PDB entry 5CR0 | X-ray diffraction, 2.75 A resolution | chains A and T of the 3 polymer chains in the assembly

== Chain A ==
Name: DNA polymerase lambda
Source organism: Homo sapiens
Notes: EC 2.7.7.7
UniProt: Q9UGP5 (DPOLL_HUMAN); residue numbers follow UniProt; this construct covers 242-575
Amino-acid sequence (334 residues; row label = number of the first residue in the row):
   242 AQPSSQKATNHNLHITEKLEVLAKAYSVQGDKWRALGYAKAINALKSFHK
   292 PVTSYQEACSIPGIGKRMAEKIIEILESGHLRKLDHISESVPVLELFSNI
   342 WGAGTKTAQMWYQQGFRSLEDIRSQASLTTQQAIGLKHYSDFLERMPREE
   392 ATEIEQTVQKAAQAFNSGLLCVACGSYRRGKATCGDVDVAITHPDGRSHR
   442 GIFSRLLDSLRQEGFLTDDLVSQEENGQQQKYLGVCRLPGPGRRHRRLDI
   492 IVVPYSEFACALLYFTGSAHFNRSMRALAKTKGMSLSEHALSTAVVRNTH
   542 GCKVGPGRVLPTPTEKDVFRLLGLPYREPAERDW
Not modelled in the structure: 242-329
Construct notes: engineered mutation Ala431 (Leu in Q9UGP5)

== Chain T ==
Molecule: 6-nt DNA strand
Sequence (6 nucleotides; each row starts with the number of its first residue):
     6 GTACTG

== How chain A and chain T interact ==
Pairs across the interface (18):
  Thr370(A) - DG11(T)  phosphate contact
  Gln372(A) - DG11(T)  phosphate contact
  Val462(A) - DT10(T)  sugar contact
  Ser463(A) - DT10(T)  sugar contact
  Gln464(A) - DC9(T)  sugar contact
  Gln464(A) - DT10(T)  sugar contact
  Glu466(A) - DT10(T)  phosphate contact
  Asn467(A) - DC9(T)  phosphate contact
  Asn467(A) - DT10(T)  phosphate contact
  Arg514(A) - DG6(T)  base contact
  Arg517(A) - DG6(T)  base contact
  Arg517(A) - DT7(T)  hydrogen bond to the sugar
  Ala518(A) - DG6(T)  sugar contact
  Lys521(A) - DG6(T)  phosphate contact
  Lys521(A) - DT7(T)  phosphate contact
  Ser528(A) - DT7(T)  phosphate contact
  Ser528(A) - DA8(T)  phosphate contact
  Glu529(A) - DA8(T)  sugar contact
Other interface residues (no listed pair), chain A (17 interface residues in all): Asn513, Leu527, Arg538, Lys544

== Overview ==
17 residues of chain A face 6 of chain T across their interface; the contacts include 1 hydrogen bond. The
hydrogen-bonded pair is Arg517(A)-DT7(T).
Chain A is DNA polymerase lambda (Homo sapiens) and chain T is a 6-nt DNA strand; the structure, Human DNA
polymerase lambda L431A mutant- MgdCTP binary and complex with 6 paired DNA, was determined by X-ray
diffraction (same publication as 4XQ8, 4XRH, 5CA7, 5CHG, 5CJ7, 5CWR, 5DDM and 5DKW).
